8G6V - chains B and G of the 12 polymer chains in the assembly; structure by electron microscopy, 3.40 A resolution.

== Chain B (and G) ==
Molecule: Core protein Cp183
From: Hepatitis B virus
Notes: chain G of this document is another copy of the same molecule, construct and numbering; everything in this record applies to it too
Reference sequence: W6CP35 (W6CP35_HBV); residues 1-183 here correspond to UniProt positions 17-199 (UniProt number = residue number + 16)
Chain sequence (183 residues; numbered 1 to 183; the number before each row is that of its first residue):
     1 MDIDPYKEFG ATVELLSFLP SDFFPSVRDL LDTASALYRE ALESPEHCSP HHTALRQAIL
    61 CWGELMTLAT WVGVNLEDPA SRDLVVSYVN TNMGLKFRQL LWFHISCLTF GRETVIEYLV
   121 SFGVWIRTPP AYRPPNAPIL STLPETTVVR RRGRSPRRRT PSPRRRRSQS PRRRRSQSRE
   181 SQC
Disordered / not traced: 143-183 (chain G: 144-183)

== Interface between chain B and chain G ==
Residue-residue contacts - 17 pairs, chain B then chain G:
  Pro-20(B) with Tyr-132(G)
  Asp-22(B) with Tyr-132(G)
  Phe-23(B) with Pro-129(G); Tyr-132(G), hydrophobic
  Pro-25(B) with Arg-127(G); Pro-129(G)
  Asp-29(B) with Arg-127(G)
  Asp-32(B) with Phe-18(G)
  Thr-33(B) with Phe-18(G)
  Ser-35(B) with Glu-14(G)
  Ala-36(B) with Phe-18(G), hydrophobic
  Leu-37(B) with Val-120(G), hydrophobic
  Phe-122(B) with Tyr-132(G), hydrophobic
  Ala-137(B) with Tyr-132(G), hydrophobic
  Ile-139(B) with Tyr-132(G); Arg-133(G)
  Ser-141(B) with Pro-134(G)
Interface residues without a listed pair, chain G (10 interface residues in all): Leu-15, Val-124

== In short ==
The interface between chain B and chain G involves 14 residues on one side and 10 on the other.
Chain B and chain G are both Core protein Cp183 (Hepatitis B virus); the structure, Hepatitis B virus capsid
bound to importin alpha1/beta heterodimer, was determined by electron microscopy (same publication as 8G8Y and
8G5V).
